Entry 7N84 (electron microscopy, 11.60 A resolution (very low resolution: no residue pairs are listed; an interface is given only as per-side residue counts)); this record covers chains n and q of the 17 polymer chains in the assembly.

== Chain n ==
Name: Nucleoporin 145c
Source organism: Saccharomyces cerevisiae
Reference sequence: P49687 (NU145_YEAST); the construct has insertions or renumbered stretches relative to UniProt, so the offset changes along the chain: 0-533 = UniProt 606-1139; 535-665 = UniProt 1140-1270; 760-770 = UniProt 1271-1281; 774-797 = UniProt 1294-1317
Chain sequence (712 residues; numbered 0 to 797 plus 12 insertion-coded residues; 98 numbers in that range are skipped by the numbering (no residue carries them; nothing is unmodelled there); the number before each row is that of its first residue; a row labelled like 770A-770L holds insertion residues (770A, then the next letters in order); numbering starts at 0):
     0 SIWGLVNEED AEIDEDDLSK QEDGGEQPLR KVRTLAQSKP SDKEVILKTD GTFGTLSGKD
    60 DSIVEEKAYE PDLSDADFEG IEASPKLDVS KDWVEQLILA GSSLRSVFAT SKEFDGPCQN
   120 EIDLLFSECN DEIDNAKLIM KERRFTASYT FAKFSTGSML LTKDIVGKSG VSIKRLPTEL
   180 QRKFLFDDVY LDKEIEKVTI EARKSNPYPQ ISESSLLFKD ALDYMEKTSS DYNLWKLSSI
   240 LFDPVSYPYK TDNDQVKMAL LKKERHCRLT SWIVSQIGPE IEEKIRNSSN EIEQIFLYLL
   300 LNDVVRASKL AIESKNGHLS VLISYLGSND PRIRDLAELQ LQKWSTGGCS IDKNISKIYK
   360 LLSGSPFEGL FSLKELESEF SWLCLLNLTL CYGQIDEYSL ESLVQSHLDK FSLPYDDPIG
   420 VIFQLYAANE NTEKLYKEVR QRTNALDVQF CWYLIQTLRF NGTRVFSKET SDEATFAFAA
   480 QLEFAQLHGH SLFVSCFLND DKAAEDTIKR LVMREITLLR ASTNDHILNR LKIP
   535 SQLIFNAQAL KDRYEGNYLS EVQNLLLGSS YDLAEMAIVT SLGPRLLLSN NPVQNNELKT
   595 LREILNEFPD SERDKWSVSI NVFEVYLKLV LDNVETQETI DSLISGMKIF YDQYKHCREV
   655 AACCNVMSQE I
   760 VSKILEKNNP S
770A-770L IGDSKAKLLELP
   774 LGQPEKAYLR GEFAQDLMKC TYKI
Unresolved in the structure: 0-128, 770A-770L, 784-797
Curated features (UniProtKB/Swiss-Prot):
  - modified residue: Ser61 (Phosphoserine), Ser73 (Phosphoserine), Ser83 (Phosphoserine), Thr145 (Phosphothreonine)

== Chain q ==
Name: Nucleoporin NUP84
Source organism: Saccharomyces cerevisiae
Reference sequence: P52891 (NUP84_YEAST); residues 1-726 here = UniProt positions 1-726
Chain sequence (726 residues; row label = number of the first residue in the row):
     1 MELSPTYQTE RFTKFSDTLK EFKIEQNNEQ NPIDPFNIIR EFRSAAGQLA LDLANSGDES
    61 NVISSKDWEL EARFWHLVEL LLVFRNADLD LDEMELHPYN SRGLFEKKLM QDNKQLYQIW
   121 IVMVWLKENT YVMERPKNVP TSKWLNSITS GGLKSCDLDF PLRENTNVLD VKDKEEDHIF
   181 FKYIYELILA GAIDEALEEA KLSDNISICM ILCGIQEYLN PVIDTQIANE FNTQQGIKKH
   241 SLWRRTVYSL SQQAGLDPYE RAIYSYLSGA IPNQEVLQYS DWESDLHIHL NQILQTEIEN
   301 YLLENNQVGT DELILPLPSH ALTVQEVLNR VASRHPSESE HPIRVLMASV ILDSLPSVIH
   361 SSVEMLLDVV KGTEASNDII DKPYLLRIVT HLAICLDIIN PGSVEEVDKS KLITTYISLL
   421 KLQGLYENIP IYATFLNESD CLEACSFILS SLEDPQVRKK QIETINFLRL PASNILRRTT
   481 QRVFDETEQE YSPSNEISIS FDVNNIDMHL IYGVEWLIEG KLYVDAVHSI IALSRRFLLN
   541 GRVKALEQFM ERNNIGEICK NYELEKIADN ISKDENEDQF LEEITQYEHL IKGIREYEEW
   601 QKSVSLLSSE SNIPTLIEKL QGFSKDTFEL IKTFLVDLTS SNFADSADYE ILYEIRALYT
   661 PFLLMELHKK LVEAAKLLKI PKFISEALAF TSLVANENDK IYLLFQSSGK LKEYLDLVAR
   721 TATLSN
Unresolved in the structure: 1-6, 21-26, 81-95, 127-135, 365-371, 483-505, 563-574

== Interface between chain n and chain q ==
At this resolution (12 A) residue pairs are not listed: 54 residues of chain n and 58 of chain q lie at the interface.

== In short ==
Chain n and chain q form an interface of 54 and 58 residues respectively.
Chain n is Nucleoporin 145c and chain q is Nucleoporin NUP84, both from Saccharomyces cerevisiae; the
structure, Double nuclear outer ring from the isolated yeast NPC, was determined by electron microscopy.
